PDB entry 8P7X | electron microscopy, 3.03 A resolution | chains 3 and p of the 58 polymer chains in the assembly

[Chain 3]
Molecule: 23S ribosomal RNA
Organism: Mycoplasmoides pneumoniae M129
Sequence (2907 nucleotides; numbered 1 to 2907; the number before each row is that of its first residue):
     1 UACAAUAAGU UACUAAGGGC UUAUGGUGGA UGCCUUGGCA CUAAUAGGCG AUGAAGGACG
    61 UGUUAACCUG CGAUAAGCUU CGGGUAGGUG GUAAGAACCU CAGAUCCGGA GAUUUCCGAA
   121 UGGAGCAAUC CGGUAGUUGG AAACAGCUAU CAUUAAUUGA UGAAUAAAUA GUCAAUUAAA
   181 GCAAUACGUG GUGAAGUGAA ACAUCUCAGU AGCCACAGGA AAAGAAAACG AAUGUGAUUC
   241 CGUGUGUAGU GGCGAGCGAA AGCGGAACAG GCCAAACUUA UCAUUAGAUA GGGGUUGUAG
   301 GGCUUGCAAU GUGGACUUGA AAACGAUAGA AGAAGCUGUU GGAAAGCAGC GCGCAAAAGG
   361 GUGAUAGCCC CGUAUUUGAA AUUGUUUUCA UACCUAGCGA GAUCCCUGAG UAGCUCGGAA
   421 AACGUUAUUU UGAGUGAAUC UGCCCAGACC AUUGGGUAAG CCUAAAUACU AAUUAGUGAC
   481 CGAUAGCGAA ACAGUACCGU GAGGGAAAGG UGAAAAGAAC CCAGAGAUGG GAGUGAAAUA
   541 GAUUCUGAAA CCAUAUGCCU ACAACGUGUC AGAGCACAUU AAUGUGUGAU GGCGUGCGUU
   601 UUGAAGUAUG AGCCGGCGAG UUAUGAUAGC AAGCGUUAGU UAACCAGGAG AUGGGGAGCU
   661 GUAGCGAAAG CGAGUUUUAA AAGAGCGUUU GUUUGUUAUU AUAGACCCGA AACGGGUUGA
   721 GCUAGUCAUG AGCAGGUUGA AGGUUGAGUA ACAUCAACUG GAGGACCGAA CCGACUCUCG
   781 UUGAAACGAU AGCGGAUGAC UUGUGAUUAG GGGUGAAAUU CCAAUCGAAA UCCGUGAUAG
   841 CUGGUUCUCG UCGAAAUAGC UUUAAGGCUA GCGUGAGAUC ACAAAUAAGU GGAGGUAAAG
   901 CUACUGAAUG UAUGAUGGCG CCACCUAGGC GUACUGAAUA CAAUUAAACU CUGAAUGCCA
   961 UUUAUUUUAU UCUCGCAGUC AGACAGUGGG GGAUAAGCUU CAUUGUCAAG AGGGGAAGAG
  1021 CCCAGAUCAU UAAAUAAGGU CCCCAAAAUA UACUAAGUGG AAAAGGAUGU GAAAGUGCUA
  1081 AAACAGCAAG GAUGUUGGCU UAGAAGCAGC CAUCGUUUAA AGAGUGCGUA ACAGCUCACU
  1141 UGUCGAGUGU UUUUGCGCCG AAGAUGUAAC GGGGCUAAGU AUAUUACCGA AUUUAUGGAU
  1201 AAGAUUUAUA UCUUGUGGUA GACGAGCGUU GUAUUGGAGU UGAAGUCAAA GCGUGAGCAU
  1261 UGGUGGAUCC AAUACAAGUG AGAAUGCCGG CAUGAGUAAC GCUUGGGAGU GAGAAUCUCC
  1321 CAAACCGAUU GACUAAGGUU UCCUGGACCA GGGUCGUCCU UCCAGGGUUA GUCUGGACCU
  1381 AAGCUGAGGC UGAAAAGCGU AGGCGAUGGA CAACAGGUUA AUAUUCCUGU ACUUACAGUU
  1441 AGACUGAUGG AGUGACAAAG AAGGUUUUCC ACCCCCAUAA UUGGAUUUGG GGAUAAAUCA
  1501 UAAGGUGGUA CAAUAGGCAA AUCCGUUGUG CAUAACAUUG AGUGAUGAUG UCGAGUGAAU
  1561 GAGUGAUCAA GUAGCGAAGG UGGUAUUAAU CAUGCUUUCA AGAAAAGCUU CUAGGGUUAA
  1621 UCUAGCUGUA ACCAGUACCG AGAACGAACA CACGUAGUCA AGGAGAGGAU CCUAAGGUUA
  1681 GCGAGUGAAC UAUAGCCAAG GAACUCUGCA AAUUAACCCC GUAAGUUAGC GAGAAGGGGU
  1741 GCUUAUGUAA AAGUAAGCCG CAGUGAAGAA CGAGGGGGGA CUGUUUAACU AAAACACAAC
  1801 UCUAUGCCAA ACCGUAAGGU GAUGUAUAUG GGGUGACACC UGCCCAGUGC UGGAAGGUUA
  1861 AAGAAGGAGG UUAGCGCAAG CGAAGCUUUU AACUGAAGCC CCAGUGAACG GCGGCCGUAA
  1921 CUAUAACGGU CCUAAGGUAG CGAAAUUCCU AGUCGGGUAA AUUCCGUCCC GCUUGAAUGG
  1981 UGUAACCAUC UCUUGACUGU CUCGGCUAUA GACUCGGUGA AAUCCAGGUA CGGGUGAAGA
  2041 CACCCGUUAG GCGCAACGGG ACGGAAAGAC CCCGUGAAGC UUUACUGUAG CUUAAUAUUG
  2101 AUCAGGACAU UAUCAUGUAG AGAAUAGGUA GGAGCAAUCG AUGCAAGUUC GCUAGGACUU
  2161 GUUGAUGCGA AAGGUGGAAU ACUACCCUUG GUUGUGUGCU GUUCUAAUUG GUAACUGUUA
  2221 UCCAGUUUCA AGACAGUGUU AGGUGGGCAG UUUGACUGGG GCGGUCGCCU CCUAAAAGGU
  2281 AACGGAGGCG UACAAAGGUA CCUUCAGUAC GGUUGGAAAU CGUAUGUAGA GUGUAAUGGU
  2341 GUAAGGGUGC UUGACUGUGA GACAUACAGG UCGAACAGGU GAGAAAUCAG GUCAUAGUGA
  2401 UCCGGUGGUC CAGUAUGGAA UGGCCAUCGC UCAACGGAUA AAAGCUACUC CGGGGAUAAC
  2461 AGGCUGAUAC UGCCCAAGAG UUCAUAUCGA CGGCAGUGUU UGGCACCUCG AUGUCGACUC
  2521 AUCUCAUCCU CGAGCUGAAG CAGGUUCGAA GGGUUCGGCU GUUCGCCGAU UAAAGAGAUA
  2581 CGUGAGUUGG GUUCAAACCG UCGUGAGACA GGUUGGUCCC UAUCUAUUGU GCCCGUAGGA
  2641 AGAUUGAAGA GUGUUGCUUC UAGUACGAGA GGACCGAAGC GAGGACACCU CUUAUGCUCC
  2701 AGUUGUAGCG CCAGCUGCAC CGCUGGGUAG UAACGUGUCU AUUAGAUAAA CGCUGAAAGC
  2761 AUCUAAGUGU GAAACUAUCU CAAAGAUUAA UCUUCCCAUU UCGCAAGAAA GUAAGAGCCG
  2821 UCAAAGACGA UGACGUUGAU AGGUUACAGG UGUAAGCAUA GUGAUAUGUU GAGCUGAGUA
  2881 AUACUAAUUG CUCGAGGACU UAUUGGA
Not modelled in the structure: 1-7, 2901-2907
Modified residues: 1MG (1N-methylguanosine-5'-monophosphate) at position 783; OMG (o2'-methylguanosine-5'-monophosphate) at position 2259; 2MA (2-methyladenosine-5'-monophosphate) at position 2511
Ion coordination: Mg2+ site 1: A16, G17; Mg2+ site 2: G196, U2251; Mg2+ site 3 near U197 (its only coordinating residue here); Mg2+ site 4 near A199 (its only coordinating residue here); Mg2+ site 5: A201, C202; Mg2+ site 6 near A222 (its only coordinating residue here); Mg2+ site 7 near A331 (its only coordinating residue here); Mg2+ site 8 near A333 (its only coordinating residue here); Mg2+ site 9: U428, C445; Mg2+ site 10 near G442 (its only coordinating residue here); Mg2+ site 11: G447, A2415; Mg2+ site 12 near A458 (its only coordinating residue here); 131 more Mg2+ sites not listed; 1 more K+ sites not listed
Residues lining bound ligands:
  - chloramphenicol (CLM): G2068, A2069, A2459, C2460, 2MA_2511, U2512, G2513, U2514
  - pentane-1,5-diamine (N2P), molecule 1: C565, C593, G594, C2043, C2044, C2045
  - pentane-1,5-diamine (N2P), molecule 2: G721, C722, U804, G805, A806
  - pentane-1,5-diamine (N2P), molecule 3: 1MG_783, A784, A785, G1301, G1353, C1649
  - 1,4-diaminobutane (PUT), molecule 1: G620, U621, A698, U699, U700
  - 1,4-diaminobutane (PUT), molecule 2: A711, A712, G827, A828, U2449, C2450
  - 1,4-diaminobutane (PUT), molecule 3: U737, U738, G739, G761, A762, G763, A765, G1460, A1461
  - 1,4-diaminobutane (PUT), molecule 4: A1324, C1325, C1672, U1673, A2707, G2708, G2717, C2718
  - 1,4-diaminobutane (PUT), molecule 5: C1348, C1349, A1350, G1351, G1352, G1356, U1357, C1358
  - 1,4-diaminobutane (PUT), molecule 6: C1912, G1937, U1973, U1974, G1975, U2601
  - 1,4-diaminobutane (PUT), molecule 7: A2274, U2280, A2281
  - spermidine (SPD), molecule 1: U500, G1338, U1339, G1646, A1647
  - spermidine (SPD), molecule 2: A518, A519, C520, U528, G530, G531, A542, U543
  - spermidine (SPD), molecule 3: C593, C1044, A1045
  - spermidine (SPD), molecule 4: G594, U595, G1012, G1013, A1017, G1018, C2043
  - spermidine (SPD), molecule 5: G596, C597, G606, U607, U609, G610, A611, C2025, A2061, C2062, G2063, G2064
  - spermidine (SPD), molecule 6: U776, C777, U778, U2588, G2589, U2617, C2618
  - spermidine (SPD), molecule 7: G780, U781, A2585, G2586, U2587, C2620, U2621
  - spermidine (SPD), molecule 8: A865, A981, G982, OMG_2259, A2456, U2457
  - spermidine (SPD), molecule 9: U896, A897, A947, A948, C949, U950, U2273, A2274, A2275
  - spermidine (SPD), molecule 10: G1695, C2699, C2721, C2723, U2724, G2725, G2726
  - spermidine (SPD), molecule 11: U1707, G1708, C1992, U1993, U1994, C2559, U2560
  - spermidine (SPD), molecule 12: G1999, C2001, U2002, G2004, C2518, U2519
  - spermidine (SPD), molecule 13: C2031, G2032, G2033, G2034, A2040, C2041, A2042, C2043, C2044, G2059, G2060
  - spermidine (SPD), molecule 14: U2291, A2292, A2296, G2297, G2333, U2334, G2345, U2392, C2393, G2397
  - spermidine (SPD), molecule 15: C2689, U2693, A2694, U2695, G2696, G2727, U2728, A2729, G2730, U2731
  - spermidine (SPD), molecule 16: U2690, A2729, G2730, A2824, G2878, U2879
  - spermine (SPM), molecule 1: G618, A619, G620, U621, G1278, U1279, G1280
  - spermine (SPM), molecule 2: A724, G725, U801, G815, A816, A817, A818, U820, U1784, U1785
  - spermine (SPM), molecule 3: A1161, A1162, C2525, A2526, G2548, A2549, A2550
From the paper describing this entry:
  - binding site for chloramphenicol: G2068, A2069, A2459, C2460, U2512
  - conformationally variable residues (side-chain flip): A2069
  - K+ coordination: G2068, G2455, C2509, U2512

[Chain p]
Protein: 50S ribosomal protein L20
Organism: Mycoplasmoides pneumoniae M129
UniProtKB: P78023 (RL20_MYCPN); residue numbers follow UniProt; this construct covers 1-127
Chain sequence (127 residues; row label = number of the first residue in the row):
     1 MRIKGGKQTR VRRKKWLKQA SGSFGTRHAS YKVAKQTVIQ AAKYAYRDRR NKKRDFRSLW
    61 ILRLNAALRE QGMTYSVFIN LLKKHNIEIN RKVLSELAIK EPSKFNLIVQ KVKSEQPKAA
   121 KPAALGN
Not modelled in the structure: 119-127

[Interface between chain 3 and chain p]
Contacting residue pairs (143):
  G19(3) - Phe24(p)  sugar contact
  C20(3) - Gly22(p)  phosphate contact
  C20(3) - Ser23(p)  sugar contact
  C20(3) - Phe24(p)  phosphate contact
  C20(3) - Gly25(p)  hydrogen bond to the phosphate
  C20(3) - His28(p)  salt bridge to the phosphate
  U21(3) - Ser21(p)  phosphate contact
  U21(3) - Gly22(p)  hydrogen bond to the phosphate
  U21(3) - His28(p)  salt bridge to the phosphate
  A30(3) - Arg10(p)  sugar contact
  U31(3) - Lys4(p)  salt bridge to the phosphate
  U31(3) - Gly6(p)  phosphate contact
  G32(3) - Lys4(p)  phosphate contact
  A479(3) - Met1(p)  sugar contact
  C480(3) - Met1(p)  hydrogen bond to the phosphate
  C481(3) - Met1(p)  phosphate contact
  C481(3) - Arg2(p)  hydrogen bond to the phosphate
  G482(3) - Arg2(p)  salt bridge to the phosphate
  A483(3) - Lys4(p)  salt bridge to the phosphate
  A485(3) - Arg2(p)  hydrogen bond to the sugar
  A548(3) - Arg10(p)  hydrogen bond to the sugar
  A549(3) - Arg10(p)  hydrogen bond to the sugar
  G566(3) - Arg27(p)  sugar contact
  U567(3) - Phe24(p)  sugar contact
  U567(3) - Arg27(p)  sugar contact
  U567(3) - Gln40(p)  phosphate contact
  U567(3) - Tyr44(p)  hydrogen bond to the phosphate
  G568(3) - Ser23(p)  phosphate contact
  G568(3) - Phe24(p)  hydrogen bond to the phosphate
  G568(3) - Arg27(p)  phosphate contact
  G568(3) - Ala41(p)  sugar contact
  G568(3) - Tyr44(p)  sugar contact
  G568(3) - Arg47(p)  base contact
  U569(3) - Ala41(p)  sugar contact
  U569(3) - Tyr44(p)  hydrogen bond to the sugar
  U569(3) - Ala45(p)  hydrogen bond to the sugar
  U569(3) - Asp48(p)  hydrogen bond to the sugar
  C570(3) - Asp48(p)  sugar contact
  C570(3) - Lys52(p)  phosphate contact
  A571(3) - Lys52(p)  salt bridge to the phosphate
  A571(3) - Phe56(p)  sugar contact
  G592(3) - Asp48(p)  hydrogen bond to the base
  G592(3) - Asp55(p)  sugar contact
  C593(3) - Arg47(p)  hydrogen bond to the base
  G594(3) - Tyr44(p)  hydrogen bond to the sugar
  G594(3) - Arg47(p)  hydrogen bond to the sugar
  G596(3) - Gln36(p)  hydrogen bond to the base
  G596(3) - Gln40(p)  phosphate contact
  C597(3) - Gln36(p)  sugar contact
  C597(3) - Lys43(p)  salt bridge to the phosphate
  C613(3) - Ser30(p)  phosphate contact
  C614(3) - Ser30(p)  phosphate contact
  C614(3) - Tyr31(p)  hydrogen bond to the phosphate
  C614(3) - Lys32(p)  salt bridge to the phosphate
  G615(3) - Arg10(p)  sugar contact
  G615(3) - Arg13(p)  salt bridge to the phosphate
  G616(3) - Thr9(p)  hydrogen bond to the phosphate
  G616(3) - Arg10(p)  phosphate contact
  G616(3) - Arg13(p)  salt bridge to the phosphate
  C617(3) - Gly5(p)  hydrogen bond to the phosphate
  G1013(3) - Arg54(p)  salt bridge to the phosphate
  A1026(3) - Tyr46(p)  sugar contact
  C1028(3) - Tyr46(p)  hydrogen bond to the phosphate
  A1029(3) - Tyr46(p)  phosphate contact
  A1029(3) - Arg49(p)  salt bridge to the phosphate
  A1029(3) - Arg50(p)  salt bridge to the phosphate
  U1030(3) - Arg49(p)  phosphate contact
  U1030(3) - Lys52(p)  salt bridge to the phosphate
  U1030(3) - Lys53(p)  salt bridge to the phosphate
  U1031(3) - Lys52(p)  salt bridge to the phosphate
  U1031(3) - Lys53(p)  salt bridge to the phosphate
  U1031(3) - Phe56(p)  stacking on the base
  U1031(3) - Trp60(p)  phosphate contact
  U1031(3) - Lys92(p)  hydrogen bond to the sugar
  A1032(3) - Trp60(p)  phosphate contact
  A1032(3) - Asn90(p)  hydrogen bond to the sugar
  A1032(3) - Lys92(p)  salt bridge to the phosphate
  A1033(3) - Arg57(p)  salt bridge to the phosphate
  A1033(3) - Asn90(p)  phosphate contact
  A1033(3) - Arg91(p)  salt bridge to the phosphate
  A1034(3) - Arg57(p)  salt bridge to the phosphate
  A1034(3) - Arg91(p)  salt bridge to the phosphate
  A1045(3) - Ser58(p)  sugar contact
  A1045(3) - Ile61(p)  phosphate contact
  A1046(3) - Ile61(p)  sugar contact
  A1046(3) - Leu62(p)  phosphate contact
  A1046(3) - Asn65(p)  hydrogen bond to the phosphate
  A1046(3) - Tyr75(p)  sugar contact
  A1046(3) - Ser76(p)  hydrogen bond to the phosphate
  A1047(3) - Asn65(p)  hydrogen bond to the phosphate
  A1047(3) - Thr74(p)  phosphate contact
  A1047(3) - Tyr75(p)  phosphate contact
  A1047(3) - Ser76(p)  hydrogen bond to the phosphate
  A1048(3) - Arg69(p)  salt bridge to the phosphate
  A1186(3) - Ser76(p)  hydrogen bond to the sugar
  A1186(3) - Asn80(p)  phosphate contact
  A1186(3) - Lys84(p)  salt bridge to the phosphate
  C1187(3) - Tyr75(p)  sugar contact
  C1187(3) - Ser76(p)  sugar contact
  C1187(3) - Ile79(p)  sugar contact
  C1187(3) - Asn80(p)  phosphate contact
  C1187(3) - Lys83(p)  salt bridge to the phosphate
  C1188(3) - Arg57(p)  salt bridge to the phosphate
  C1188(3) - Ile61(p)  sugar contact
  C1188(3) - Tyr75(p)  sugar contact
  C1188(3) - Ile79(p)  phosphate contact
  C1188(3) - Arg91(p)  salt bridge to the phosphate
  G1189(3) - Arg57(p)  salt bridge to the phosphate
  A1190(3) - Arg54(p)  salt bridge to the phosphate
  A1191(3) - Tyr46(p)  base contact
  A1191(3) - Arg50(p)  base contact
  A1191(3) - Arg54(p)  salt bridge to the phosphate
  U1229(3) - Ile3(p)  base contact
  U1229(3) - Gln8(p)  sugar contact
  U1230(3) - Met1(p)  sugar contact
  U1230(3) - Ile3(p)  sugar contact
  G1231(3) - Met1(p)  sugar contact
  G1245(3) - Lys7(p)  salt bridge to the phosphate
  U1246(3) - Lys7(p)  salt bridge to the phosphate
  C1247(3) - Lys14(p)  salt bridge to the phosphate
  A1248(3) - Lys14(p)  phosphate contact
  G1253(3) - Lys15(p)  hydrogen bond to the base
  A1256(3) - Lys15(p)  salt bridge to the phosphate
  G1257(3) - Lys15(p)  hydrogen bond to the base
  A1277(3) - Ile3(p)  base contact
  G1278(3) - Met1(p)  hydrogen bond to the sugar
  G1278(3) - Arg2(p)  base contact
  G1278(3) - Ile3(p)  hydrogen bond to the sugar
  U1279(3) - Ile3(p)  sugar contact
  A1281(3) - Thr9(p)  phosphate contact
  A1281(3) - Arg12(p)  salt bridge to the phosphate
  A1281(3) - Arg13(p)  sugar contact
  G1282(3) - Arg12(p)  salt bridge to the phosphate
  G1282(3) - Arg13(p)  salt bridge to the phosphate
  G1282(3) - Tyr31(p)  phosphate contact
  G1282(3) - Lys32(p)  base contact
  G1282(3) - Lys35(p)  hydrogen bond to the base
  G1282(3) - Gln36(p)  hydrogen bond to the base
  A2026(3) - Thr26(p)  hydrogen bond to the phosphate
  A2026(3) - Arg27(p)  hydrogen bond to the base
  A2026(3) - Val33(p)  sugar contact
  G2027(3) - Thr26(p)  hydrogen bond to the phosphate
  G2028(3) - Phe24(p)  stacking on the base
Also at the interface, not in a pair above, chain 3 (74 interface residues in all): A550, C551, U587, C847, G1012, G1228, C2025
Also at the interface, not in a pair above, chain p (63 interface residues in all): Ala29, Asn51, Val77

[Summary]
74 residues of chain 3 face 63 of chain p across their interface, with 37 hydrogen bonds, 37 salt bridges and
2 aromatic stacking contacts. Polar contacts include G592(3)-Asp48(p), C593(3)-Arg47(p) and G596(3)-Gln36(p).
From the paper: a binding site for chloramphenicol at G2068(3), A2069(3) and A2459(3) among others; K+
coordination by G2068(3), G2455(3) and C2509(3) among others.
Here chain 3 is 23S ribosomal RNA and chain p is 50S ribosomal protein L20, both from Mycoplasmoides
pneumoniae M129. Entry 8P7X (Mycoplasma pneumoniae 70S ribosome in chloramphenicol-treated cells) was
determined by electron microscopy (same publication as 8P6P, 8P7Y, 8P8B, 8P8V and 8P8W).
